PDB entry 7MFT | electron microscopy, 3.90 A resolution | chains G and I of the 3 polymer chains in the assembly

[Chain G]
Molecule: Glutamate synthase (NADPH) large chain
Source organism: Bacillus subtilis subsp. subtilis NCIB 3610
UniProt: A0A164XVV7 (A0A164XVV7_BACIU); residue numbers follow UniProt; this construct covers 1-1520
Amino-acid sequence (1520 residues; numbered 1 to 1520; the number before each row is that of its first residue):
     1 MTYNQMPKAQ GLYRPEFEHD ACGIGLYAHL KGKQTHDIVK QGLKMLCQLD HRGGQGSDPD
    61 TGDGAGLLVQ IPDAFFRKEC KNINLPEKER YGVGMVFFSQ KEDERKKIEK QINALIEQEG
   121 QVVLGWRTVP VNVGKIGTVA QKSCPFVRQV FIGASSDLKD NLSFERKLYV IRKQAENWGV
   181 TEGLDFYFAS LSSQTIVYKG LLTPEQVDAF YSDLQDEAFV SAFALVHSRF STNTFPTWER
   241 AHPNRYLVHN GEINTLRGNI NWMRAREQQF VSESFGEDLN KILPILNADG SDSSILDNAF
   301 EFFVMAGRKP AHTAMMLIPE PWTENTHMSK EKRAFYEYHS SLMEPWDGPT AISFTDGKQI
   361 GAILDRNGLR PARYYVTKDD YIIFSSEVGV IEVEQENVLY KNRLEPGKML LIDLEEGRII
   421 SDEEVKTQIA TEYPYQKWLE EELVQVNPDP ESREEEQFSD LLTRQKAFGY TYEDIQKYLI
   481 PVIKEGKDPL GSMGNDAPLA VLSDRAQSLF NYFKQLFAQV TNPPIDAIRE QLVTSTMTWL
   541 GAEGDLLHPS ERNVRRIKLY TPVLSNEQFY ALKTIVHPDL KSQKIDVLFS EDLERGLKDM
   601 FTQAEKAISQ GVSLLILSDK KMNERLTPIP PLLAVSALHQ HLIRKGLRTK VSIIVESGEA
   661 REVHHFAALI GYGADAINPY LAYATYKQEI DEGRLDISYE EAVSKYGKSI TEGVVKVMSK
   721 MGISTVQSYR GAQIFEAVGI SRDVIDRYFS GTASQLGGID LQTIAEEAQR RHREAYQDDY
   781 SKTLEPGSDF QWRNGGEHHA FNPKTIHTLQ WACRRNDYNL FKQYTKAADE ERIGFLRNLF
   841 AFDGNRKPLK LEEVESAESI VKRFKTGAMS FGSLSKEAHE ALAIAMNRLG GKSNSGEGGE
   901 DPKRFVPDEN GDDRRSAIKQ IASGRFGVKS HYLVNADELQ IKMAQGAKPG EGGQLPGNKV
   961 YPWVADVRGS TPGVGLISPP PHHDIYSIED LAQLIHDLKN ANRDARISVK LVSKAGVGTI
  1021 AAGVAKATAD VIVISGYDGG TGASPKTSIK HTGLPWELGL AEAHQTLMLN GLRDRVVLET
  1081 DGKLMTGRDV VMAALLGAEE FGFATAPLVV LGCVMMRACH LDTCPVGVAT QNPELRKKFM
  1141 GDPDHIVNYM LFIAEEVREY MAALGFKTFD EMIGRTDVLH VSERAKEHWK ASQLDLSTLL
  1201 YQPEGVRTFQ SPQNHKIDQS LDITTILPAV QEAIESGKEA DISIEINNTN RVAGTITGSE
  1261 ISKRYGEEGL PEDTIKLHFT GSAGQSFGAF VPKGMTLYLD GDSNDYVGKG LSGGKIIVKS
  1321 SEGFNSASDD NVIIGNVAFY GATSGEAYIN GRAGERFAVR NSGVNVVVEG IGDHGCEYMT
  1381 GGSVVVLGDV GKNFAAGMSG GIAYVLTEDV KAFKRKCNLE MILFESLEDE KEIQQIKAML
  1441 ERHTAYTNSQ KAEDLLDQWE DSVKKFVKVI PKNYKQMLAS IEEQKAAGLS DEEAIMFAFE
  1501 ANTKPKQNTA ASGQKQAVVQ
Not modelled in the structure: 1-21, 1505-1520
Construct notes: conflict Val1181 (Ala in A0A164XVV7)
Metal / ion sites: 3Fe-4S cluster Fe: Cys1113, Cys1119, Cys1124
Ligand contacts:
  - 3Fe-4S cluster (F3S): Met493, Cys1113, Val1114, Met1115, Met1116, Arg1117, Ala1118, Cys1119, Cys1124, Pro1125, Val1128, Ala1129
  - FMN (flavin mononucleotide): Met493, Gly867, Ala868, Met869, Ser870, Gln920, Lys942, Gln945, Lys1010, Ser1035, Gly1039, Gly1040, Thr1041, Gly1042, Asp1081, Gly1082, Lys1083, Leu1084, Gly1102, Phe1103, Ala1104, Thr1105, Ala1106, Leu1108

[Chain I]
Molecule: Glutamate synthase (NADPH) small chain
Source organism: Bacillus subtilis subsp. subtilis NCIB 3610
UniProt: A0A164XVU4 (A0A164XVU4_BACIU); residue numbers follow UniProt; this construct covers 1-493
Amino-acid sequence (524 residues; numbered 1 to 524; the number before each row is that of its first residue):
     1 MGKPTGFMEI KREKPAERDP LTRLKDWKEY SAPFSEEASK RQGARCMDCG TPFCQIGADI
    61 NGFTSGCPIY NLIPEWNGLV YRGRWKEALE RLLKTNNFPE FTGRVCPAPC EGSCTLAISD
   121 PAVSIKNIER TIIDKGFENG WIQPRIPKKR TGKKVAIVGS GPAGLASADQ LNQAGHSVTV
   181 FERADRAGGL LTYGIPNMKL EKGIVERRIK LLTQEGIDFV TNTEIGVDIT ADELKEQFDA
   241 VILCTGAQKQ RDLLIEGRDS KGVHYAMDYL TLATKSYLDS NFKDKQFIDA KGKDVIVIGG
   301 GDTGADCVAT ALRQKAKSVH QFGKHPKLPP ARTNDNMWPE QPHVFTLEYA YEEAEAKFGR
   361 DPREYSIQTT KMVADKNGKL KELHTIQMEK VKNEHGKYEF RELPGTEKVW PAQLVFIAIG
   421 FEGTEQPLLK QFGVNSVNNK ISAAYGDYQT NIDGVFAAGD ARRGQSLIVW AINEGREVAR
   481 EVDRYLMGSS VLPGSWSHPQ FEKGGGSGGG SGGSAWSHPQ FENK
Not modelled in the structure: 1-2, 493-524
Construct notes: engineered mutation Gly78 (Asp in A0A164XVU4); expression tag (494-524)
Metal / ion sites: 4Fe-4S cluster Fe site 1: Cys46, Cys49, Cys54, Cys114; 4Fe-4S cluster Fe site 2: Cys67, Cys106, Cys110
Ligand contacts:
  - FAD (flavin-adenine dinucleotide): Val105, Pro107, Val158, Gly159, Ser160, Gly161, Pro162, Ala163, Gly164, Phe181, Glu182, Arg183, Gly189, Leu190, Gly194, Ile195, Lys199, Glu224, Ile225, Cys244, Thr245, Gly246, Ala247, Gln248, Met267, Leu270, Asp302, Thr303, Asp306, Phe421, Leu429, Asp460, Gln465, Ser466, Leu467, Ile468, Ala471
  - 4Fe-4S cluster (SF4), molecule 1: Cys46, Met47, Cys49, Pro52, Phe53, Cys54, Pro74, Cys114, Thr115, Leu116, Val123, Ile125
  - 4Fe-4S cluster (SF4), molecule 2: Cys67, Ile69, Asn71, Ile73, Thr102, Cys106, Ala108, Pro109, Cys110, Ile125, Lys126, Glu129, Val469

[Interface between chain G and chain I]
Residue-residue contacts (59):
  Tyr472(G) with Glu75(I); Leu79(I); Arg91(I)
  Lys477(G) with Asp48(I), salt bridge
  Glu692(G) with Arg84(I), hydrogen bond (backbone-side chain); Glu87(I)
  Gly693(G) with Arg84(I)
  Arg694(G) with Arg84(I); Glu87(I), salt bridge
  Glu774(G) with Val491(I)
  Gln777(G) with Val491(I)
  Tyr780(G) with Gln173(I), hydrogen bond (backbone-side chain); Ala174(I); Asp483(I), hydrogen bond; Ser490(I); Leu492(I), hydrogen bond (side chain-backbone)
  Thr783(G) with Glu90(I); Arg91(I); Lys94(I)
  Leu784(G) with Arg91(I), hydrogen bond (backbone-side chain); Lys94(I)
  Pro786(G) with Leu72(I), hydrophobic
  Gln791(G) with Glu75(I)
  Trp792(G) with Pro52(I)
  Arg793(G) with Pro52(I); Gln55(I); Pro74(I); Glu75(I), salt bridge
  Asn794(G) with Gln55(I), hydrogen bond (backbone-side chain); Ile56(I), hydrogen bond (side chain-backbone); Tyr70(I), hydrogen bond
  Pro803(G) with Phe53(I), hydrophobic; Ile56(I), hydrophobic
  His807(G) with Ile60(I); Pro339(I)
  Trp811(G) with Ile60(I), hydrophobic; Met337(I); Pro339(I); Glu340(I)
  Arg814(G) with Met337(I)
  Arg815(G) with Asp335(I); Met337(I)
  Asn958(G) with Lys3(I)
  Val1114(G) with Thr51(I), hydrogen bond (backbone-side chain); Phe53(I); Trp338(I), hydrophobic
  Met1115(G) with Gly50(I); Thr51(I), hydrogen bond (backbone-side chain)
  Met1116(G) with Met47(I), hydrophobic; Gly50(I), hydrogen bond (backbone-backbone)
  Leu1121(G) with Lys3(I)
  Thr1123(G) with Pro4(I); Phe7(I)
  Pro1125(G) with Met47(I), hydrophobic
  Leu1135(G) with Phe7(I), hydrophobic; Met8(I), hydrophobic
  Lys1138(G) with Ser119(I); Asp120(I), salt bridge
  Met1140(G) with Ile118(I), hydrophobic
Also at the interface, not in a pair above, chain G (36 interface residues in all): Gln476, Glu785, Ile806, Gln810, Arg1117, Val1126
Also at the interface, not in a pair above, chain I (44 interface residues in all): Cys49, Asn61, Arg82, Thr115, Gln170, Asn334, Asn336

[Overview]
36 residues of chain G and 44 residues of chain I are in contact, with 11 hydrogen bonds and 4 salt bridges.
Polar pairs include Lys477(G)-Asp48(I), Arg694(G)-Glu87(I) and Arg793(G)-Glu75(I). Chain G binds flavin
mononucleotide and 3Fe-4S cluster.
Here chain G is Glutamate synthase (NADPH) large chain and chain I is Glutamate synthase (NADPH) small chain,
both from Bacillus subtilis subsp. subtilis NCIB 3610. Entry 7MFT (Glutamate synthase, glutamate dehydrogenase
counter-enzyme complex (GudB6-GltA6-GltB6)) was determined by electron microscopy together with 7MFM from the
same study.
